PDB entry 3O4X | X-ray diffraction, 3.20 A resolution | chains A and E of the 4 polymer chains in the assembly

== Chain A ==
Name: Protein diaphanous homolog 1
Source organism: Mus musculus
Notes: fragment: mDia1 N-terminal regulatory domain
Reference sequence: O08808 (DIAP1_MOUSE); numbering as in UniProt (aligned over 131-458)
Sequence (330 residues; row label = number of the first residue in the row):
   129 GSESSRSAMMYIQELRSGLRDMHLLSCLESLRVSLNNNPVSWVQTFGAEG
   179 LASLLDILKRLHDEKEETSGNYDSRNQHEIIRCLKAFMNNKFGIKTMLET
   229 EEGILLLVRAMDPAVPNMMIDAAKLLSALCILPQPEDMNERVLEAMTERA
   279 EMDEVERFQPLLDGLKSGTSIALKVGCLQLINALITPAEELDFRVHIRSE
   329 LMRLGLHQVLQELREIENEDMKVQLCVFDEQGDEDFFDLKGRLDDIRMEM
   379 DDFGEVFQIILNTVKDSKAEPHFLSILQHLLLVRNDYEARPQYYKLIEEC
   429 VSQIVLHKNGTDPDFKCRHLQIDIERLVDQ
Not modelled in the structure: 129-133, 195-196, 453-458
Sequence notes: expression tag (129-130)

== Chain E ==
Name: Protein diaphanous homolog 1
Source organism: Mus musculus
Notes: fragment: mDia1 C-terminal FH2-DAD domain
Reference sequence: O08808 (DIAP1_MOUSE); numbering as in UniProt (aligned over 736-1200)
Sequence (467 residues; row label = number of the first residue in the row):
   734 GSFGFGVPAAPVLPFGLTPKKVYKPEVQLRRPNWSKFVAEDLSQDCFWTK
   784 VKEDRFENNELFAKLTLAFSAQTKTSKAKKDQEGGEEKKSVQKKKVKELK
   834 VLDSKTAQNLSIFLGSFRMPYQEIKNVILEVNEAVLTESMIQNLIKQMPE
   884 PEQLKMLSELKEEYDDLAESEQFGVVMGTVPRLRPRLNAILFKLQFSEQV
   934 ENIKPEIVSVTAACEELRKSENFSSLLELTLLVGNYMNAGSRNAGAFGFN
   984 ISFLCKLRDTKSADQKMTLLHFLAELCENDHPEVLKFPDELAHVEKASRV
  1034 SAENLQKSLDQMKKQIADVERDVQNFPAATDEKDKFVEKMTSFVKDAQEQ
  1084 YNKLRMMHSNMETLYKELGDYFVFDPKKLSVEEFFMDLHNFRNMFLQAVK
  1134 ENQKRRETEEKMRRAKLAKEKAEKERLEKQQKREQLIDMNAEGDETGVMD
  1184 SLLEALQSGAAFRRKRG
Not modelled in the structure: 734-744, 807-827, 1199-1200
Sequence notes: expression tag (734-735)
UniProt features mapped onto this chain:
  - modified residue: Thr-751 (Phosphothreonine), Lys-1040 (N6-acetyllysine), Lys-1086 (N6-acetyllysine), Tyr-1104 (Phosphotyrosine)
What the authors report for this chain:
  - self-association interface (contacts with another copy of this molecule): Trp-767

== Interface between chain A and chain E ==
Residue-residue contacts - 58 pairs, chain A then chain E:
  Val-168(A) / Asp-1177(E)
  Val-168(A) / Glu-1178(E)
  Val-168(A) / Thr-1179(E)
  Gln-172(A) / Asp-1177(E)
  Lys-213(A) / Asp-1183(E)  salt bridge
  Met-216(A) / Met-1182(E)
  Asn-217(A) / Thr-1179(E)  hydrogen bond (side chain-backbone)
  Asn-217(A) / Gly-1180(E)
  Asn-217(A) / Val-1181(E)
  Asn-217(A) / Met-1182(E)  hydrogen bond (side chain-backbone)
  Asn-217(A) / Asp-1183(E)  hydrogen bond
  Asn-218(A) / Glu-1178(E)
  Asn-218(A) / Thr-1179(E)
  Asn-218(A) / Val-1181(E)
  Lys-219(A) / Ile-1170(E)
  Lys-219(A) / Asp-1171(E)  hydrogen bond (side chain-backbone)
  Lys-219(A) / Met-1172(E)
  Lys-219(A) / Glu-1175(E)  salt bridge
  Lys-219(A) / Asp-1177(E)
  Lys-219(A) / Val-1181(E)
  Phe-220(A) / Asp-1177(E)
  Ile-222(A) / Val-1181(E)  hydrophobic
  Ile-222(A) / Met-1182(E)  hydrophobic
  Lys-252(A) / Leu-1186(E)
  Ser-255(A) / Leu-1189(E)
  Ala-256(A) / Met-1182(E)  hydrophobic
  Ala-256(A) / Leu-1185(E)  hydrophobic
  Ala-256(A) / Leu-1189(E)
  Ile-259(A) / Arg-1166(E)
  Ile-259(A) / Leu-1185(E)  hydrophobic
  Ile-259(A) / Leu-1189(E)  hydrophobic
  Leu-260(A) / Leu-1185(E)  hydrophobic
  Pro-261(A) / Glu-1167(E)
  Pro-261(A) / Ile-1170(E)
  Gln-262(A) / Glu-1167(E)
  Gln-262(A) / Met-1172(E)
  Gln-307(A) / Leu-1189(E)
  Gln-307(A) / Gln-1190(E)
  Asn-310(A) / Phe-1195(E)
  Ala-311(A) / Phe-1195(E)
  Thr-314(A) / Lys-1162(E)
  Thr-314(A) / Phe-1195(E)
  Pro-315(A) / Arg-1166(E)
  Glu-317(A) / Arg-1159(E)  salt bridge
  Glu-317(A) / Gln-1163(E)
  Asp-348(A) / Gln-1190(E)  hydrogen bond
  Val-351(A) / Gln-1190(E)
  Val-351(A) / Ser-1191(E)
  Gln-352(A) / Leu-1189(E)  hydrogen bond (side chain-backbone)
  Val-355(A) / Phe-1195(E)  hydrophobic
  Gln-359(A) / Lys-1162(E)
  Glu-362(A) / Lys-1162(E)  salt bridge
  Glu-362(A) / Arg-1197(E)
  Glu-362(A) / Lys-1198(E)
  Met-376(A) / Lys-1144(E)
  Met-376(A) / Arg-1147(E)  hydrogen bond
  Glu-377(A) / Lys-1144(E)
  Asp-379(A) / Lys-1144(E)  salt bridge
Also at the interface, not in a pair above, chain A (34 interface residues in all): Leu-253, Glu-358, Asp-373
Also at the interface, not in a pair above, chain E (31 interface residues in all): Ala-1148, Ala-1151, Leu-1169, Gly-1192, Ala-1194
The authors on this interface:
  - interface residues, chain E: Leu-1169(E), Ile-1170(E), Met-1172(E), Gly-1180(E), Val-1181(E), Phe-1195(E), Arg-1197(E), Lys-1198(E)

== Overview ==
The interface between chain A and chain E involves 34 residues on one side and 31 on the other; the contacts
include 7 hydrogen bonds and 5 salt bridges. Polar contacts include Lys-213(A)/Asp-1183(E),
Lys-219(A)/Glu-1175(E) and Glu-317(A)/Arg-1159(E). From the paper: interface residues Leu-1169(E), Ile-1170(E)
and Met-1172(E) among others; a self-association interface involving Trp-767(E).
Chain A is Protein diaphanous homolog 1 and chain E is Protein diaphanous homolog 1, both from Mus musculus;
the structure, Crystal structure of complex between amino and carboxy terminal fragments of mDia1, was
determined by X-ray diffraction.
